Entry 4UA1 (X-ray diffraction, 2.56 A resolution); this record covers chains A and B.

== Chain A (and B) ==
Protein: Regulatory protein
Source organism: Bacillus megaterium
Notes: chain B of this document is another copy of the same molecule, construct and numbering; everything in this record applies to it too
UniProt: Q799U3 (Q799U3_BACME); residues 1-132 here = UniProt positions 1-132
Chain sequence (132 residues; row label = number of the first residue in the row):
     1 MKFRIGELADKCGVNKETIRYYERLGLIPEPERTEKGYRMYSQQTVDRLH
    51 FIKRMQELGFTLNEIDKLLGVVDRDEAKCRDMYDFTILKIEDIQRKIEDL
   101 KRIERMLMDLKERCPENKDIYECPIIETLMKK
Unresolved in the structure: 1-2, 32-34, 41-42, 132 (chain B: 1-2, 33-34, 41-42, 132)
Bound ions: Hg2+ site 1: Cys79 (shared with Cys114(B), Cys123(B) of chain B); Hg2+ site 2: Cys114, Cys123 (shared with Cys79(B) of chain B)
From the paper describing this entry:
  - Hg2+ coordination: Cys79, Cys114, Cys123
  - conformationally variable residues (helix shift, loop rearrangement): Cys79, Cys114, Cys123
  - binding site for Hg2+: Pro124
  - contacts within the chain: Pro115-Lys118 (hydrogen bond)

== Interface between chain A and chain B ==
Residue-residue contacts (91):
  Asp47(A) with Met130(B)
  His50(A) with Leu129(B); Met130(B)
  Phe51(A) with Ile126(B), hydrophobic; Leu129(B)
  Arg54(A) with Leu129(B), hydrogen bond (side chain-backbone); Met130(B), hydrogen bond (side chain-backbone); Lys131(B)
  Glu57(A) with Ile103(B)
  Leu58(A) with Ile103(B); Leu107(B), hydrophobic; Leu110(B), hydrophobic
  Glu76(A) with Ile120(B); Tyr121(B), hydrogen bond
  Ala77(A) with Lys118(B); Asp119(B); Ile120(B)
  Lys78(A) with Ile120(B), hydrogen bond (backbone-backbone); Tyr121(B)
  Cys79(A) with Lys118(B); Ile120(B), hydrogen bond (backbone-backbone); Glu122(B); Cys123(B), hydrophobic
  Arg80(A) with Lys118(B), hydrogen bond (backbone-backbone)
  Met82(A) with Cys123(B), hydrophobic; Ile125(B), hydrophobic; Ile126(B), hydrophobic
  Tyr83(A) with Lys111(B); Cys114(B), hydrophobic; Lys118(B)
  Thr86(A) with Leu107(B); Ile125(B)
  Ile87(A) with Lys111(B)
  Lys89(A) with Leu107(B)
  Ile90(A) with Glu104(B); Leu107(B), hydrophobic; Met108(B), hydrophobic; Lys111(B)
  Ile93(A) with Leu100(B)
  Gln94(A) with Glu104(B), hydrogen bond
  Ile97(A) with Leu100(B), hydrophobic; Lys101(B); Glu104(B)
  Leu100(A) with Ile93(B); Ile97(B), hydrophobic; Leu100(B), hydrophobic
  Lys101(A) with Ile97(B)
  Ile103(A) with Glu57(B); Leu58(B)
  Glu104(A) with Ile90(B); Gln94(B); Ile97(B)
  Met106(A) with Leu58(B), hydrophobic
  Leu107(A) with Leu58(B), hydrophobic; Thr86(B); Lys89(B); Ile90(B), hydrophobic; Ile93(B), hydrophobic
  Met108(A) with Ile90(B), hydrophobic
  Leu110(A) with Leu58(B), hydrophobic
  Lys111(A) with Tyr83(B); Thr86(B); Ile87(B); Ile90(B)
  Cys114(A) with Cys79(B), hydrophobic
  Pro115(A) with Cys79(B)
  Lys118(A) with Ala77(B); Cys79(B); Arg80(B), hydrogen bond (backbone-backbone); Tyr83(B)
  Asp119(A) with Glu76(B); Ala77(B)
  Ile120(A) with Glu76(B); Ala77(B); Lys78(B), hydrogen bond (backbone-backbone); Cys79(B), hydrogen bond (backbone-backbone)
  Tyr121(A) with Lys78(B)
  Glu122(A) with Cys79(B)
  Cys123(A) with Cys79(B), hydrophobic; Met82(B), hydrophobic
  Ile125(A) with Thr86(B)
  Ile126(A) with Phe51(B), hydrophobic; Val72(B), hydrophobic; Met82(B), hydrophobic
  Leu129(A) with His50(B); Phe51(B), hydrophobic; Arg54(B), hydrogen bond (backbone-side chain); Leu58(B), hydrophobic
  Met130(A) with Asp47(B); His50(B)
  Lys131(A) with Arg54(B), hydrogen bond (backbone-side chain)
Other interface residues (no listed pair), chain A (50 interface residues in all): Arg48, Met55, Phe60, Val72, Asp75, Lys96, Pro124, Thr128
Other interface residues (no listed pair), chain B (49 interface residues in all): Arg48, Met55, Phe60, Lys96, Met106, Pro115, Pro124, Thr128

== In short ==
The interface between chain A and chain B involves 50 residues on one side and 49 on the other, with 12
hydrogen bonds. Polar pairs include Arg54(A)-Leu129(B), Arg54(A)-Met130(B) and Glu76(A)-Tyr121(B). Cys114(A)
and Cys123(A) coordinate Hg2+ site 2. From the paper: a binding site for Hg2+ at Pro124(A); Hg2+ coordination
by Cys79(A), Cys114(A) and Cys123(A).
Chain A and chain B are both Regulatory protein (Bacillus megaterium); the structure, Crystal structure of
dual function transcriptional regulator MerR form Bacillus megaterium MB1 in complex with mercury ..., was
determined by X-ray diffraction together with 4UA2 from the same study.
